Entry 3MJP (X-ray diffraction, 2.76 A resolution); this record covers chains A and D of the 4 polymer chains in the assembly.

# Chain A
Molecule: Hemoglobin subunit alpha-A
Organism: Coturnix japonica
UniProt: P24589 (HBA_COTJA); residues 1-141 here correspond to UniProt positions 2-142 (UniProt number = residue number + 1)
Sequence (141 residues; numbered 1 to 141; the number before each row is that of its first residue):
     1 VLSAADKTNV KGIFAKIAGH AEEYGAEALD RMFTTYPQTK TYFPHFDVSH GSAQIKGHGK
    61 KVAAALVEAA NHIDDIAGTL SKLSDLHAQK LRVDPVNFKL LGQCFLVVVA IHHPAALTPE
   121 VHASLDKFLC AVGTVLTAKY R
Curated features (UniProtKB/Swiss-Prot):
  - binding site (O2): His58
  - binding site (heme b): His87
Ion coordination: heme Fe: His87 (together with oxygen molecule)
Small-molecule neighbours:
  - heme (HEM): Met32, Tyr42, Phe43, His45, Phe46, Gln54, His58, Lys61, Val62, Leu66, Leu83, Leu86, His87, Leu91, Val93, Asn97, Phe98, Leu101, Val132, Leu136
  - oxygen molecule (OXY): Phe43, His58, Val62, His87

# Chain D
Molecule: Hemoglobin subunit beta
Organism: Coturnix japonica
UniProt: P30893 (HBB_COTJA); residues 1-146 here = UniProt positions 1-146
Sequence (146 residues; each row starts with the number of its first residue):
     1 VHWSAEEKQL ITGLWGKVNV AECGAEALAR LLIVYPWTQR FFASFGNLSS PTAILGNPMV
    61 RAHGKKVLTS FGDAVKNLDN IKNTFSQLSE LHCDKLHVDP ENFRLLGDIL IIVLAAHFTK
   121 DFTPECQAAW QKLVRVVAHA LARKYH
Small-molecule neighbours: heme (HEM): Leu31, Thr38, Phe41, Phe42, Phe45, His63, Lys66, Val67, Ser70, Phe71, Phe85, Leu88, Leu91, His92, Leu96, Val98, Asn102, Phe103, Leu106, Leu141

# How chain A and chain D interact
Contacting residue pairs - 16 pairs, chain A then chain D:
  Gln38(A) - His97(D)  hydrogen bond
  Thr41(A) - Arg40(D)
  Tyr42(A) - Arg40(D)  hydrogen bond
  Arg92(A) - Pro36(D)
  Arg92(A) - Trp37(D)
  Arg92(A) - Arg40(D)
  Val93(A) - Trp37(D)
  Asp94(A) - Trp37(D)
  Asp94(A) - Asp99(D)
  Asp94(A) - Asn102(D)  hydrogen bond
  Pro95(A) - Trp37(D)
  Val96(A) - Asp99(D)
  Val96(A) - Glu101(D)
  Lys139(A) - Pro36(D)
  Tyr140(A) - Pro36(D)
  Tyr140(A) - Trp37(D)  hydrophobic
Other interface residues (no listed pair), chain A (11 interface residues in all): Leu91
Other interface residues (no listed pair), chain D (9 interface residues in all): Gln39, Phe41

# In short
11 residues of chain A and 9 residues of chain D are in contact; the contacts include 3 hydrogen bonds. Polar
pairs include Gln38(A)-His97(D), Tyr42(A)-Arg40(D) and Asp94(A)-Asn102(D). Bound to chain A: heme and oxygen
molecule. Bound to chain D: heme.
Here chain A is Hemoglobin subunit alpha-A and chain D is Hemoglobin subunit beta, both from Coturnix
japonica. Entry 3MJP (Crystal structure determination of Japanese quail (Coturnix coturnix japonica)
hemoglobin at 2.76 Angstrom resolution) was determined by X-ray diffraction.
